5BTG - chains B and H of the 8 polymer chains in the assembly; structure by X-ray diffraction, 2.50 A resolution.

Chain B:
Protein: DNA gyrase subunit B
Organism: Mycobacterium tuberculosis (strain ATCC 25618 / H37Rv)
Notes: EC 5.99.1.3; fragment: GyrB 426-675 with N-terminal SNA tag
UniProt: P9WG45 (GYRB_MYCTU); residue numbers follow UniProt; this construct covers 426-675
Chain sequence (253 residues; row label = number of the first residue in the row):
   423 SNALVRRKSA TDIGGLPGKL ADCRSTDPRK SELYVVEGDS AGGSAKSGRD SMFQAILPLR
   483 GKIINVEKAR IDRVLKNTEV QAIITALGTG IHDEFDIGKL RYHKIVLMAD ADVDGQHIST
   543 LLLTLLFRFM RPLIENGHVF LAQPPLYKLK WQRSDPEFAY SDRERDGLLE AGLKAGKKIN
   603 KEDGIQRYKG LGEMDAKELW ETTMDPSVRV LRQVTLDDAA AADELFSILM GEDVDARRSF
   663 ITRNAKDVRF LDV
Unresolved in the structure: 423-424, 431-436
Construct notes: expression tag (423-425)
Ion coordination: Mg2+: Asp532, Asp534
Small-molecule neighbours: Levofloxacin (LFX; (3S)-9-fluoro-3-methyl-10-(4-methylpiperazin-1-yl)-7-oxo-2,3-dihydro-7H-[1,4]oxazino[2,3,4-ij]quinoline-6-carboxylic acid): Arg482, Gly483, Thr500, Glu501
Curated features (UniProtKB/Swiss-Prot):
  - binding site (Mg(2+)): Glu459, Asp532, Asp534
  - site (Interaction with DNA): Lys484, Asn487
  - mutagenesis: Asp472 (D472H: No supercoiling activity), Arg482 (R482K: Increased susceptibility to fluoroquinolones, half supercoiling activity, no fluoroquinolone-induced DNA cleavage (makes sequence more like E.coli)), Asn499 (N499D: 17-fold increased resistance to fluoroquinolones, slightly increased DNA cleavage in absence of drugs), Asp577 (D577A: 37% supercoiling, 54% decatenation, 126% DNA cleavage in presence of norfloxacin; D577R: <2% supercoiling, 4% decatenation), Glu620 to Asp627 (<3% supercoiling, 18% decatenation, 75% DNA cleavage in presence of norfloxacin), Glu620 (E620A: 15% supercoiling, 19% decatenation, 143% DNA cleavage in presence of norfloxacin; E620R: 10% supercoiling, 7% decatenation), Glu623 (E623A: 18% supercoiling, 11% decatenation, 131% DNA cleavage in presence of norfloxacin; E623R: <2% supercoiling, 2% decatenation), Asp627 (D627A: 13% supercoiling, 10% decatenation, 42% DNA cleavage in presence of norfloxacin; D627R: <2% supercoiling, 3% decatenation)
From the paper describing this entry:
  - binding site for Levofloxacin: Thr500, Glu501

Chain H:
Molecule: DNA substrate 24-mer GGTCATGAATGACTATGCACGTAA
Organism: synthetic construct
Sequence (24 nucleotides; numbered 1 to 24; the number before each row is that of its first residue):
     1 GGTCATGAAT GACTATGCAC GTAA
Unresolved in the structure: 1-2, 24

Chain B / chain H interface:
Pairs across the interface - 17 pairs, chain B then chain H:
  Lys484(B) with DT16(H), base contact; DG17(H), sugar contact
  Ile485(B) with DG17(H), sugar contact
  Ile486(B) with DT16(H), phosphate contact; DG17(H), phosphate contact
  Asn487(B) with DG17(H), hydrogen bond to the phosphate; DC18(H), hydrogen bond to the phosphate
  Lys490(B) with DC18(H), salt bridge to the phosphate; DA19(H), salt bridge to the phosphate
  Arg495(B) with DT16(H), salt bridge to the phosphate
  Asn499(B) with DA15(H), phosphate contact; DT16(H), hydrogen bond to the phosphate
  His539(B) with DG17(H), hydrogen bond to the phosphate; DC18(H), salt bridge to the phosphate
  Val656(B) with DA19(H), sugar contact; DC20(H), phosphate contact
  Arg659(B) with DA19(H), salt bridge to the phosphate
Interface residues without a listed pair, chain B (14 interface residues in all): Gly483, Leu543, Met652, Arg660

Overview:
Chain B and chain H form an interface of 14 and 6 residues respectively, with 4 hydrogen bonds and 5 salt
bridges. Polar pairs include Asn487(B)-DG17(H), Asn487(B)-DC18(H) and Asn499(B)-DT16(H). Chain B binds
Levofloxacin. UniProt lists 3 Mg2+-binding residues and 12 mutagenesis sites on chain B. From the paper: a
binding site for Levofloxacin at Thr500(B) and Glu501(B).
Here chain B is DNA gyrase subunit B (Mycobacterium tuberculosis (strain ATCC 25618 / H37Rv)) and chain H is
DNA substrate 24-mer GGTCATGAATGACTATGCACGTAA (synthetic construct). Entry 5BTG (Crystal structure of a
topoisomerase II complex) was determined by X-ray diffraction, deposited together with 5BS8, 5BTA, 5BTC, 5BTD,
5BTF, 5BTI, 5BTL and 5BTN.
